Entry 5LQX (electron microscopy, 7.90 A resolution (low resolution: residue-level contacts below are approximate; hydrogen-bond / salt-bridge calls are withheld)); this record covers chains R and S of the 30 polymer chains in the assembly.

Chain R (and S):
Name: ATP synthase subunit c
From: Ogataea angusta
Notes: chain S of this document is another copy of the same molecule, construct and numbering; everything in this record applies to it too
Sequence (76 residues; numbered 1 to 76; the number before each row is that of its first residue):
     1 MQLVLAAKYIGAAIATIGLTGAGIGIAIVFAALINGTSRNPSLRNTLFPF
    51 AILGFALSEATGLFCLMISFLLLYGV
Not modelled in the structure: 74-76

How chain R and chain S interact:
Pairs across the interface (18; chain R residue first):
  L3(R) - Q2(S)
  L3(R) - A6(S)
  A7(R) - A6(S)
  A7(R) - Y9(S)
  G11(R) - A13(S)
  I14(R) - A13(S)
  A15(R) - A13(S)
  G18(R) - L19(S)
  G21(R) - T20(S)
  G21(R) - G23(S)
  G21(R) - I24(S)
  G25(R) - A27(S)
  I28(R) - A31(S)
  A32(R) - A31(S)
  S42(R) - S38(S)
  L57(R) - I26(S)
  S58(R) - G23(S)
  T61(R) - G23(S)
Other interface residues (no listed pair), chain R (17 interface residues in all): K8, V29, G54
Other interface residues (no listed pair), chain S (15 interface residues in all): T16, F30, N35

Summary:
17 residues of chain R face 15 of chain S across their interface.
Both chains are ATP synthase subunit c (Ogataea angusta). Entry 5LQX (Structure of F-ATPase from Pichia
angusta, state3) was determined by electron microscopy together with 5LQY and 5LQZ from the same study.
